PDB entry 8ECE | X-ray diffraction, 1.86 A resolution | chains A and D of the 4 polymer chains in the assembly

Chain A (and D):
Protein: L-asparaginase 2
Source organism: Escherichia coli K-12
Notes: EC 3.5.1.1; chain D of this document is another copy of the same molecule, construct and numbering; everything in this record applies to it too
UniProtKB: P00805 (ASPG2_ECOLI); residues 1-326 here correspond to UniProt positions 23-348 (UniProt number = residue number + 22)
Sequence (334 residues; numbered -7 to 326; the number before each row is that of its first residue; numbers below 1 keep their minus sign (Met-7 is residue -7)):
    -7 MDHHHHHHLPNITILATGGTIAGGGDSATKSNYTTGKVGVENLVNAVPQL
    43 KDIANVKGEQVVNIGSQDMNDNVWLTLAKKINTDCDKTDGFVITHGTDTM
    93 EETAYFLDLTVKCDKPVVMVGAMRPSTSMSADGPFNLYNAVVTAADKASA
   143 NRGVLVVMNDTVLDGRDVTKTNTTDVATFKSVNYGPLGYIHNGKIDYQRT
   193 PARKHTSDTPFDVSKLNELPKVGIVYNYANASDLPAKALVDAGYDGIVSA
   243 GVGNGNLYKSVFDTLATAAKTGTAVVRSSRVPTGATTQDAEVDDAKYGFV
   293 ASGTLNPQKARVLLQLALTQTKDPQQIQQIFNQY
Disordered / not traced: -7 to 0, 14-34 (chain D: -7 to 0, 14-31)
Disulfides: Cys77-Cys105
Differences from the reference sequence: initiating methionine (-7); expression tag (-6 to 0); engineered mutation Thr27 (Val49 in P00805)
Residues lining bound ligands: glutamic acid (GLU): Gly11, Thr12, Gly57, Ser58, Gln59, Gly88, Thr89, Asp90, Ala114
Swiss-Prot annotation at these positions:
  - active site: Thr12 (O-isoaspartyl threonine intermediate)
  - binding site (substrate): Ser58, Gln59, Thr89, Asp90

Chain A / chain D interface:
Residue-residue contacts (32):
  Val39(A) - Met121(D)  hydrophobic
  Gln41(A) - Met121(D)
  Arg116(A) - Phe127(D)
  Arg116(A) - Asn151(D)
  Arg116(A) - Asp152(D)  salt bridge
  Met121(A) - Val39(D)  hydrophobic
  Met121(A) - Gln41(D)
  Met121(A) - Pro126(D)
  Met121(A) - Phe127(D)
  Met121(A) - Tyr130(D)  hydrophobic
  Ser122(A) - Ala123(D)  hydrogen bond (side chain-backbone)
  Ser122(A) - Asp124(D)  hydrogen bond (side chain-backbone)
  Ser122(A) - Pro126(D)
  Ser122(A) - Phe127(D)  hydrogen bond (side chain-backbone)
  Ala123(A) - Ser122(D)  hydrogen bond (backbone-side chain)
  Asp124(A) - Ser122(D)  hydrogen bond (backbone-side chain)
  Pro126(A) - Met121(D)
  Pro126(A) - Ser122(D)
  Phe127(A) - Arg116(D)
  Phe127(A) - Met121(D)
  Phe127(A) - Ser122(D)  hydrogen bond (backbone-side chain)
  Tyr130(A) - Met121(D)  hydrophobic
  Asn151(A) - Arg116(D)
  Asn151(A) - Asp167(D)  hydrogen bond
  Asn151(A) - Val168(D)
  Asp152(A) - Arg116(D)  salt bridge
  Thr166(A) - His183(D)
  Asp167(A) - Asn151(D)  hydrogen bond
  Val168(A) - Asn151(D)
  Val168(A) - Val168(D)  hydrophobic
  Ala169(A) - Ala169(D)  hydrophobic
  His183(A) - Thr166(D)
Other interface residues (no listed pair), chain A (18 interface residues in all): Gly125
Other interface residues (no listed pair), chain D (18 interface residues in all): Gly125

Overview:
Chain A and chain D each contribute 18 residues to their interface; the contacts include 8 hydrogen bonds and
2 salt bridges. Polar pairs include Arg116(A)-Asp152(D), Ser122(A)-Ala123(D) and Ser122(A)-Asp124(D). Chain A
binds glutamic acid.
Both chains are L-asparaginase 2 (Escherichia coli K-12). Entry 8ECE (E. coli L-asparaginase II mutant (V27T)
in complex with L-Glu) was determined by X-ray diffraction (same publication as 8ECD).
